Entry 3DYA (X-ray diffraction, 2.30 A resolution); this record covers chains A and B.

# Chain A
Molecule: Reverse transcriptase/ribonuclease H
Organism: HIV-1 M:B_HXB2R
Notes: EC 2.7.7.49, 2.7.7.7, 3.1.26.4
UniProt: P04585 (POL_HV1H2); residues 1-561 here correspond to UniProt positions 588-1148 (UniProt number = residue number + 587)
Chain sequence (561 residues; row label = number of the first residue in the row):
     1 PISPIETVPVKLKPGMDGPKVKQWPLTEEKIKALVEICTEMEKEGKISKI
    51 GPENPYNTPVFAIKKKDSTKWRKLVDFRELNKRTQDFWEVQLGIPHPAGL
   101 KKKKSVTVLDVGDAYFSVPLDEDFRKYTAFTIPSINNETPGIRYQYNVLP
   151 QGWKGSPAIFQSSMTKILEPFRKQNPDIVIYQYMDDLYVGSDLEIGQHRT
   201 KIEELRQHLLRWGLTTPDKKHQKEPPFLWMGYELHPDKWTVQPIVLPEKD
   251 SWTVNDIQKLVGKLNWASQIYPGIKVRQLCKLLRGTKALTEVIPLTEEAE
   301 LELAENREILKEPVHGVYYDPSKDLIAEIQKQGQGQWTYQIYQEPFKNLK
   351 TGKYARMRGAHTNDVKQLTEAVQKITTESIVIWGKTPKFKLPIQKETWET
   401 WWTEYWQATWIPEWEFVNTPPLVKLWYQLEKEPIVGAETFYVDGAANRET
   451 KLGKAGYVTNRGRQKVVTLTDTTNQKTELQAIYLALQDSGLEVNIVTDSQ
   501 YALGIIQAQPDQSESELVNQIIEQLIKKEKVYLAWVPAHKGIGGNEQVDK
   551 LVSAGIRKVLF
Disordered / not traced: 65-68, 556-561
Ligand contacts: PZL (3-[6-bromo-2-fluoro-3-(1H-pyrazolo[3,4-c]pyridazin-3-ylmethyl)phenoxy]-5-chlorobenzonitrile): Pro95, Leu100, Lys101, Lys102, Lys103, Val106, Val108, Val179, Tyr181, Tyr188, Val189, Gly190, Pro225, Phe227, Trp229, Leu234, His235, Pro236, Tyr318

# Chain B
Molecule: p51 RT
Organism: HIV-1 M:B_HXB2R
Notes: EC 2.7.7.49, 2.7.7.7, 3.1.26.4
UniProt: P04585 (POL_HV1H2); residues 1-440 here correspond to UniProt positions 588-1027 (UniProt number = residue number + 587)
Chain sequence (440 residues; row label = number of the first residue in the row):
     1 PISPIETVPVKLKPGMDGPKVKQWPLTEEKIKALVEICTEMEKEGKISKI
    51 GPENPYNTPVFAIKKKDSTKWRKLVDFRELNKRTQDFWEVQLGIPHPAGL
   101 KKKKSVTVLDVGDAYFSVPLDEDFRKYTAFTIPSINNETPGIRYQYNVLP
   151 QGWKGSPAIFQSSMTKILEPFRKQNPDIVIYQYMDDLYVGSDLEIGQHRT
   201 KIEELRQHLLRWGLTTPDKKHQKEPPFLWMGYELHPDKWTVQPIVLPEKD
   251 SWTVNDIQKLVGKLNWASQIYPGIKVRQLCKLLRGTKALTEVIPLTEEAE
   301 LELAENREILKEPVHGVYYDPSKDLIAEIQKQGQGQWTYQIYQEPFKNLK
   351 TGKYARMRGAHTNDVKQLTEAVQKITTESIVIWGKTPKFKLPIQKETWET
   401 WWTEYWQATWIPEWEFVNTPPLVKLWYQLEKEPIVGAETF
Disordered / not traced: 1-4, 65-67, 216-228, 356-361, 429-440

# Interface between chain A and chain B
Contacting residue pairs (116):
  Val8(A) - Glu53(B)
  Pro9(A) - Glu53(B)
  Gln85(A) - Glu53(B)  hydrogen bond (side chain-backbone)
  Asp86(A) - Lys20(B)  salt bridge
  Asp86(A) - Pro55(B)
  Phe87(A) - Pro52(B)
  Phe87(A) - Pro55(B)
  Trp88(A) - Pro52(B)  hydrogen bond (backbone-backbone)
  Trp88(A) - Asn54(B)
  Trp88(A) - Pro55(B)
  Trp88(A) - Asn57(B)
  Trp88(A) - Thr131(B)
  Trp88(A) - Arg143(B)
  Gln91(A) - Asn137(B)
  Gln91(A) - Thr139(B)
  Gln91(A) - Pro140(B)
  Leu92(A) - Gln23(B)
  Leu92(A) - Asn137(B)
  Gly93(A) - Asn137(B)  hydrogen bond (backbone-side chain)
  Ile94(A) - Asn137(B)
  Pro95(A) - Asn136(B)
  Pro95(A) - Asn137(B)
  His96(A) - Asn136(B)  hydrogen bond (backbone-side chain)
  Gly99(A) - Asn136(B)
  Leu100(A) - Asn136(B)
  Ala158(A) - Pro52(B)  hydrophobic
  Gln161(A) - Pro140(B)
  Ser162(A) - Pro52(B)
  Thr165(A) - Pro140(B)
  Glu169(A) - Lys49(B)  salt bridge
  Arg172(A) - Thr139(B)
  Val179(A) - Glu138(B)
  Ile180(A) - Glu138(B)
  Tyr181(A) - Asn136(B)  hydrogen bond
  Tyr181(A) - Glu138(B)
  Gln182(A) - Glu138(B)  hydrogen bond (backbone-backbone)
  Gln182(A) - Pro140(B)
  Arg358(A) - Gln394(B)
  Arg358(A) - Glu396(B)  salt bridge
  Glu370(A) - Gln394(B)
  Gln373(A) - Glu396(B)
  Gln373(A) - Thr397(B)  hydrogen bond
  Gln373(A) - Thr400(B)  hydrogen bond
  Gln373(A) - Trp401(B)
  Thr376(A) - Thr400(B)
  Thr377(A) - Thr400(B)
  Ile380(A) - Pro25(B)  hydrophobic
  Ile380(A) - Leu26(B)
  Ile380(A) - Thr27(B)
  Val381(A) - Pro25(B)  hydrophobic
  Val381(A) - Asn136(B)  hydrogen bond (backbone-backbone)
  Ile382(A) - Ile135(B)
  Ile382(A) - Asn136(B)
  Trp383(A) - Ile135(B)
  Gly384(A) - Thr27(B)
  Gly384(A) - Glu28(B)  hydrogen bond (backbone-backbone)
  Gly384(A) - Ile135(B)
  Trp402(A) - Lys331(B)  hydrogen bond (backbone-side chain)
  Trp402(A) - Asp364(B)
  Tyr405(A) - Lys331(B)  hydrogen bond (backbone-side chain)
  Trp406(A) - Lys331(B)
  Trp406(A) - Val417(B)
  Trp406(A) - Asn418(B)
  Trp406(A) - Thr419(B)
  Gln407(A) - Lys331(B)  hydrogen bond (backbone-side chain)
  Gln407(A) - Asp364(B)
  Gln407(A) - Pro392(B)
  Gln407(A) - Ile393(B)
  Gln407(A) - Gln394(B)
  Gln407(A) - Asn418(B)
  Ala408(A) - Trp337(B)  hydrophobic
  Ala408(A) - Asp364(B)
  Ala408(A) - Pro392(B)  hydrogen bond (backbone-backbone)
  Ala408(A) - Ile393(B)
  Thr409(A) - Asp364(B)  hydrogen bond (backbone-side chain)
  Trp410(A) - Asn363(B)
  Trp410(A) - Val365(B)  hydrophobic
  Trp410(A) - Trp401(B)
  Pro412(A) - Trp401(B)  hydrophobic
  Pro433(A) - Asn255(B)
  Pro433(A) - Leu289(B)  hydrophobic
  Pro433(A) - Thr290(B)
  Val435(A) - Thr290(B)
  Thr439(A) - Ala288(B)
  Thr439(A) - Leu289(B)  hydrogen bond (side chain-backbone)
  Tyr441(A) - Gln258(B)
  Tyr441(A) - Lys287(B)  hydrogen bond (side chain-backbone)
  Tyr441(A) - Leu289(B)
  Val458(A) - Thr286(B)
  Thr459(A) - Thr286(B)
  Asn460(A) - Thr286(B)
  Asn460(A) - Lys287(B)
  Asn460(A) - Ala288(B)
  Asn494(A) - Leu289(B)
  Val496(A) - Leu289(B)  hydrophobic
  Gln500(A) - Pro420(B)
  Gln500(A) - Pro421(B)
  Gln500(A) - Leu422(B)
  Gln507(A) - Pro421(B)
  Tyr532(A) - Asn255(B)  hydrogen bond
  Tyr532(A) - Leu289(B)  hydrophobic
  Ala534(A) - Asn255(B)
  Trp535(A) - Leu422(B)  hydrophobic
  Trp535(A) - Trp426(B)  hydrophobic
  Val536(A) - Gln258(B)
  Pro537(A) - Val261(B)  hydrophobic
  Pro537(A) - Asn265(B)
  Lys540(A) - Cys280(B)
  Ile542(A) - Val261(B)  hydrophobic
  Ile542(A) - Leu283(B)  hydrophobic
  Gly543(A) - Leu283(B)  hydrogen bond (backbone-backbone)
  Gly543(A) - Arg284(B)
  Gly543(A) - Gly285(B)
  Gly543(A) - Thr286(B)
  Gly544(A) - Gly285(B)
  Gly544(A) - Thr286(B)
Interface residues without a listed pair, chain A (69 interface residues in all): Ile159, Thr386, Ile434, Leu503, Gly504, Gly541, Gln547
Interface residues without a listed pair, chain B (59 interface residues in all): Val21, Tyr56, Pro133, Val254, Gly262, Leu368, Tyr405

# Summary
Chain A and chain B form an interface of 69 and 59 residues respectively, with 19 hydrogen bonds and 3 salt
bridges. Among the polar pairs are Asp86(A)-Lys20(B), Glu169(A)-Lys49(B) and Arg358(A)-Glu396(B). Bound to
chain A: compound PZL.
Chain A is Reverse transcriptase/ribonuclease H and chain B is p51 RT, both from HIV-1 M:B_HXB2R; the
structure, HIV-1 RT with non-nucleoside inhibitor annulated Pyrazole 1, was determined by X-ray diffraction
(same publication as 3E01).
